Entry 7ZR1 (electron microscopy, 4.00 A resolution); this record covers chains B and E of the 5 polymer chains in the assembly.

[Chain B]
Protein: Double-strand break repair protein
From: Thermochaetoides thermophila
UniProtKB: G0RYR3 (G0RYR3_CHATD); numbering as in UniProt (aligned over 1-730)
Amino-acid sequence (730 residues; numbered 1 to 730; the number before each row is that of its first residue):
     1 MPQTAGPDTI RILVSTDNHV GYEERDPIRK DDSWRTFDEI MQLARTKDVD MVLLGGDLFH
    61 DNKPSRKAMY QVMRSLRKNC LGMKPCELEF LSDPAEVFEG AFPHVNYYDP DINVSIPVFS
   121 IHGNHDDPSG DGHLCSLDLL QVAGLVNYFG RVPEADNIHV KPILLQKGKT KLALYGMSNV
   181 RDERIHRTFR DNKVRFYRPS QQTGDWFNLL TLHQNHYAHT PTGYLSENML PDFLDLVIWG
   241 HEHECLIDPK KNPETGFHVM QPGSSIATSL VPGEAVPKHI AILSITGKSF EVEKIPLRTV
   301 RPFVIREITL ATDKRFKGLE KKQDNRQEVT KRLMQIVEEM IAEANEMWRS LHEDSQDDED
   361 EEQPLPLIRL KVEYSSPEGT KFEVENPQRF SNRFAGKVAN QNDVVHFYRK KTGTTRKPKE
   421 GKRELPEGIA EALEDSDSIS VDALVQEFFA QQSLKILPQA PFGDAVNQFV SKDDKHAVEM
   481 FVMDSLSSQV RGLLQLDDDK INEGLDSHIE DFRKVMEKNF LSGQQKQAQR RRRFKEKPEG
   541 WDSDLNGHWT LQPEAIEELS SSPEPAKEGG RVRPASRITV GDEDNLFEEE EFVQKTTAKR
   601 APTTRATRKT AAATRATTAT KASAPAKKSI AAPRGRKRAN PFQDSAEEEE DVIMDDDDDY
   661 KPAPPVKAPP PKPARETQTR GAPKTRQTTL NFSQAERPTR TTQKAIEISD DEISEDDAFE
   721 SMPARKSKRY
Not modelled in the structure: 1-3, 127-132, 180-184, 220-222, 412-437, 558-730
UniProt features mapped onto this chain:
  - active site: H125 (Proton donor)
  - binding site (Mn(2+)): D17, H19, D57, N124, H213, H241, H243
Metal / ion sites: Mn2+ site 1: D17, H19, H243; Mn2+ site 2: D57, H213, H216, H241

[Chain E]
Protein: FHA domain-containing protein
From: Thermochaetoides thermophila
UniProtKB: G0SAV1 (G0SAV1_CHATD); residue numbers follow UniProt; this construct covers 1-954
Amino-acid sequence (954 residues; numbered 1 to 954; the number before each row is that of its first residue):
     1 MWILESELFD GKRLWLRPGK TYLFGRTVAE AGQLTISDKT VSRKHLTIHI DNVPEGGGRN
    61 LRSRSNVIVE DLESKKGTLV NGVQIRGQKT TLTEDVNEIK LGLCPKTLKI RWHPIVLSFS
   121 FTSKELRADP WTNLRDSLEQ LDIKYSAEYE PTTTHVVSKK RNTSKGLQAL INGRYIVTDS
   181 FINAIVQATE IPEGEEGASS ALEQDFEANW PNPLDHLPPR GEEPGNHTTE TYAPDARRQE
   241 VFDGYTFIFY EKKQYDNLFP AISAGKGKAL LKEVVPNRTR VDEFVRYVKS VAGEKGLGSF
   301 EDGSEGKGVV VVRYTPKGED SAWYAEFFTK FAQQLDHRPI DQKEFLEAIL ACDASMLRRP
   361 LEAMSQPVSV SASVEPQSSE KVRPAVEDRK EVEQSAPKQL QPSAEVPATE ESAPAPHRRE
   421 RRTGRSRFKG FDFDDDDIII ETPQAQSSTQ VPALPQVPSA SQDSLFVSQR EPSLAPSEPM
   481 LEEEAPCNTR TTRQTHRKRV LSPLPEHDNS ALLDEIAPIT AAVKRRRIEA GQDPVPPLPE
   541 PEPEREDEDV EMVEESPPRK GKKGAATTAK GKGKKIKQED EENVLELARR RREEAEAAAA
   601 AERQRLAQLG DDDIDYAAIR RLHIIEEIEV RQPEPHGPNR TREQDIADGR WDPRWNGRKN
   661 FKRFRRQGET GVRMPVQSVI VPLEEVRTKE YGIGDDYWLE DEEGRVPRRP KETQTQERST
   721 IGSVRDGSGF AAAAASGKGK EKDKENEKEV GRPGSSAAAA KQRSKPAPRR TVLTLDSSDE
   781 DEDEPSPHAP GIDTISDSEP EVVSSFPSVI PASEPSRSRA AKAAERANAL RSSAHSSQSQ
   841 TQQHRESQLS TGSSKIQLTL APGSSSLSFS RSGTAAGRNE NGKRPFGSFV SGESTASGRG
   901 MSVESGSVRG ESASKRQKQG SSGGGSFLAT RRKDDGSEEE SEDDELKFRF GRRR
Not modelled in the structure: 1-605, 690-954

[Interface between chain B and chain E]
Residue-residue contacts (50; chain B residue first):
  D48(B) with R658(E), salt bridge
  G82(B) with K662(E), hydrogen bond (backbone-side chain)
  M83(B) with R650(E); W651(E); K662(E)
  K84(B) with W655(E); R658(E); K662(E), hydrogen bond (backbone-side chain)
  P85(B) with W655(E); N660(E)
  C86(B) with K659(E); N660(E), hydrogen bond (backbone-side chain); F661(E), hydrogen bond (backbone-backbone); K662(E)
  E87(B) with R658(E); K659(E); F661(E)
  L88(B) with F661(E)
  E89(B) with F661(E); S678(E)
  F90(B) with S678(E)
  L91(B) with V679(E); I680(E); V681(E), hydrogen bond (backbone-backbone)
  D93(B) with I680(E)
  Y108(B) with F661(E); R663(E)
  D109(B) with F664(E)
  P110(B) with R665(E)
  D111(B) with F664(E)
  I112(B) with F664(E)
  N113(B) with F664(E)
  V114(B) with K662(E)
  P162(B) with L683(E)
  N192(B) with T688(E); K689(E), hydrogen bond (side chain-backbone)
  V194(B) with T688(E)
  R195(B) with E685(E), salt bridge; R687(E); T688(E)
  F196(B) with E685(E); V686(E), hydrogen bond (backbone-backbone)
  Y197(B) with L683(E), hydrophobic; E684(E); E685(E); V686(E)
  R198(B) with E684(E), hydrogen bond (backbone-backbone); V686(E)
  Q201(B) with P682(E), hydrogen bond (side chain-backbone)
  D232(B) with K689(E), salt bridge
Other interface residues (no listed pair), chain B (36 interface residues in all): S92, Y107, K161, L164, Q166, P199, S200, Q202
Other interface residues (no listed pair), chain E (24 interface residues in all): D645

[Summary]
36 residues of chain B face 24 of chain E across their interface; the contacts include 9 hydrogen bonds and 3
salt bridges. Polar pairs include D48(B)-R658(E), R195(B)-E685(E) and D232(B)-K689(E). From UniProt:
active-site residue H125(B) and 7 Mn2+-binding residues on chain B.
Chain B is Double-strand break repair protein and chain E is FHA domain-containing protein, both from
Thermochaetoides thermophila; the structure, Chaetomium thermophilum Mre11-Rad50-Nbs1 complex bound to ATPyS
(composite structure), was determined by electron microscopy, deposited together with 8BAH.
